PDB entry 1BJG | X-ray diffraction, 2.30 A resolution | chain A

Chain A:
Name: Thymidylate synthase
Source organism: Escherichia coli
Notes: EC 2.1.1.45
UniProtKB: P0A884 (TYSY_ECOLI); residue numbers follow UniProt; this construct covers 2-264
Sequence (264 residues; each row starts with the number of its first residue):
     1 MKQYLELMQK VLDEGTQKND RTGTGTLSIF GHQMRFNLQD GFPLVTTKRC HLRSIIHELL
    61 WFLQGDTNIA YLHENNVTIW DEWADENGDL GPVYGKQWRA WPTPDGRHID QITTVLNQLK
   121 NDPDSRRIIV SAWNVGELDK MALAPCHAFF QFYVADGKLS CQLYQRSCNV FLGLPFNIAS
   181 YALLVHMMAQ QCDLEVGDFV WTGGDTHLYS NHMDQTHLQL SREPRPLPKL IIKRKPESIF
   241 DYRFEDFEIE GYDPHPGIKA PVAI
Sequence notes: engineered mutation Asn169 (Asp in P0A884)
Modified residues: Met1 (n-carboxymethionine; CXM)
Covalent attachments: 5-fluoro-2'-deoxyuridine-5'-monophosphate (UFP) linked to Cys146
Ligand contacts:
  - 5,10-methylene-6-hydrofolic acid (TMF): Arg21, Lys48, Cys50, His51, Arg53, Ser54, Ile55, Glu58, Phe62, Ile79, Trp80, Glu82, Trp83, Tyr94, Leu143, Ala144, Pro145, His147, Asn169, Leu172, Gly173, Pro175, Phe176, Asn177, Tyr209, Ile258, Val262
  - 5,10-methylene-6-hydrofolic acid / 5-fluoro-2'-deoxyuridine-5'-monophosphate: Arg21, Lys48, Cys50, His51, Arg53, Ser54, Ile55, Glu58, Phe62, Ile79, Trp80, Glu82, Trp83, Tyr94, Arg126, Arg127, Leu143, Ala144, Pro145, His147, Gln165, Arg166, Ser167, Cys168, Asn169, Leu172, Gly173, Pro175, Phe176, Asn177, His207, Tyr209, Ile258, Val262
  - 5-fluoro-2'-deoxyuridine-5'-monophosphate (UFP): Arg21, Tyr94, Arg126, Arg127, His147, Gln165, Arg166, Ser167, Cys168, Asn169, Asn177, His207, Tyr209
Swiss-Prot annotation at these positions:
  - active site: Cys146 (Nucleophile)
  - binding site (dUMP): Arg21, Arg126, Arg127, Asn177, His207 to Tyr209
  - binding site ((6R)-5,10-methylene-5,6,7,8-tetrahydrofolate): His51, Ala263
  - mutagenesis: Cys50 (C50Y: Shows 0.2% of wild-type catalytic activity, but substrate affinity is not affected), Arg126 (R126E: Shows 2000-fold decrease in catalytic activity and 600-fold decrease in affinity for dUMP), Asn177 (N177A: Shows 200-fold decrease in catalytic activity, 20-fold decrease in affinity for dUMP, and 10-fold decrease in affinity for mTHF)

In short:
Bound to chain A: 5,10-methylene-6-hydrofolic acid and 5,10-methylene-6-hydrofolic acid /
5-fluoro-2'-deoxyuridine-5'-monophosphate. Covalently linked 5-fluoro-2'-deoxyuridine-5'-monophosphate: at
Cys146. UniProt lists active-site residue Cys146, 7 dUMP-binding residues,
(6R)-5,10-methylene-5,6,7,8-tetrahydrofolate-binding residues His51 and Ala263 and 3 mutagenesis sites.
Chain A is Thymidylate synthase (Escherichia coli); the structure, D221(169)n mutant does not promote opening
of the cofactor imidazolidine ring, was determined by X-ray diffraction together with 1DNA from the same
study.
